6LA9 - chains E and I of the 20 polymer chains in the assembly; structure by X-ray diffraction, 3.70 A resolution.

Chain E:
Molecule: Histone H3.1
From: Homo sapiens
Reference sequence: P68431 (H31_HUMAN); residues 0-135 here correspond to UniProt positions 1-136 (UniProt number = residue number + 1)
Chain sequence (136 residues; numbered 0 to 135; the number before each row is that of its first residue; numbering starts at 0):
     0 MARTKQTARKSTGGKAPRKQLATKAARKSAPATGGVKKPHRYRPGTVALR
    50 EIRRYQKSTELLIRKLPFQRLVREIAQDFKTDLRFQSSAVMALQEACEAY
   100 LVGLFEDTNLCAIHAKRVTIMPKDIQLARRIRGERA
Not modelled in the structure: 0-37
Swiss-Prot annotation at these positions:
  - modified residue: Arg2 (Asymmetric dimethylarginine), Thr3 (Phosphothreonine), Lys4 (Allysine), Gln5 (5-glutamyl dopamine), Thr6 (Phosphothreonine), Arg8 (Citrulline), Lys9 (N6,N6,N6-trimethyllysine), Ser10 (ADP-ribosylserine), Thr11 (Phosphothreonine), Lys14 (N6-(2-hydroxyisobutyryl)lysine), Arg17 (Asymmetric dimethylarginine), Lys18 (N6-(2-hydroxyisobutyryl)lysine), Lys23 (N6-(2-hydroxyisobutyryl)lysine), Arg26 (Citrulline), Lys27 (N6,N6,N6-trimethyllysine), Ser28 (ADP-ribosylserine), Lys36 (N6,N6,N6-trimethyllysine), Lys37 (N6-methyllysine), Tyr41 (Phosphotyrosine), Lys56 (N6,N6,N6-trimethyllysine) and 8 more in UniProt
  - lipidation: Lys18 (N6-decanoyllysine)

Chain I:
Molecule: 349-nt DNA strand
From: other sequences
Sequence (349 nucleotides; each row starts with the number of its first residue):
     1 CGCTGGAAAAAAAAAACGCATCCCGGTGCCGAGGCCGCTCAATTGGTCGT
    51 AGACAGCTCTAGCACCGCTTAAACGCACGTACGCGCTGTCTACCGCGTTT
   101 TAACCGCCACTAGAAGCGCTTACTAGTCTCCAGGCACGTGTGAGACCGGC
   151 ACATGAAAAAAAAAAGCATGCTCGAGTATGAAAAAAAAAACGCATCCCGG
   201 TGCCGAGGCCGCTCAATTGGTCGTAGACAGCTCTAGCACCGCTTAAACGC
   251 ACGTACGCGCTGTCTACCGCGTTTTAACCGCCACTAGAAGCGCTTACTAG
   301 TCTCCAGGCACGTGTGAGACCGGCACATGAAAAAAAAAACCAGCGGTAC
Ion coordination: Ca2+ site 1 near DG34 (its only coordinating residue here); Ca2+ site 2 near DC38 (its only coordinating residue here)

How chain E and chain I interact:
Residue-residue contacts (26; chain E residue first):
  His39(E) - DC19(I)  sugar contact
  Arg40(E) - DG95(I)  hydrogen bond to the sugar
  Arg40(E) - DC96(I)  hydrogen bond to the sugar
  Tyr41(E) - DC19(I)  hydrogen bond to the sugar
  Tyr41(E) - DG95(I)  sugar contact
  Tyr41(E) - DC96(I)  hydrogen bond to the phosphate
  Arg42(E) - DG95(I)  phosphate contact
  Pro43(E) - DC94(I)  phosphate contact
  Pro43(E) - DG95(I)  phosphate contact
  Gly44(E) - DC94(I)  hydrogen bond to the phosphate
  Gly44(E) - DG95(I)  hydrogen bond to the phosphate
  Thr45(E) - DG95(I)  hydrogen bond to the phosphate
  Val46(E) - DG95(I)  hydrogen bond to the phosphate
  Val46(E) - DC96(I)  phosphate contact
  Ala47(E) - DG95(I)  hydrogen bond to the phosphate
  Arg49(E) - DA20(I)  sugar contact
  Lys56(E) - DC22(I)  salt bridge to the phosphate
  Arg63(E) - DA103(I)  hydrogen bond to the sugar
  Arg63(E) - DC104(I)  salt bridge to the phosphate
  Lys64(E) - DC104(I)  hydrogen bond to the phosphate
  Leu65(E) - DA103(I)  phosphate contact
  Leu65(E) - DC104(I)  hydrogen bond to the phosphate
  Pro66(E) - DA103(I)  phosphate contact
  Arg69(E) - DA103(I)  salt bridge to the phosphate
  Arg83(E) - DA112(I)  hydrogen bond to the sugar
  Arg83(E) - DG113(I)  salt bridge to the phosphate
Interface residues without a listed pair, chain E (21 interface residues in all): Glu50, Asp81, Lys115, Thr118
Interface residues without a listed pair, chain I (14 interface residues in all): DG18, DT21, DC84, DC93

Overview:
Chain E and chain I form an interface of 21 and 14 residues respectively; the contacts include 13 hydrogen
bonds and 4 salt bridges. Polar contacts include Arg40(E)-DG95(I), Arg40(E)-DC96(I) and Tyr41(E)-DC19(I).
Chain E is Histone H3.1 (Homo sapiens) and chain I is a 349-nt DNA strand (other sequences); the structure,
349 bp di-nucleosome harboring cohesive DNA termini assembled with linker histone H1.0 (high cryoprotectant),
was determined by X-ray diffraction, deposited together with 6LA8, 6M3V and 6M44.
